PDB entry 6OT1 | electron microscopy, 3.50 A resolution | chains G and r of the 24 polymer chains in the assembly

Chain G:
Molecule: BG505 gp120
Source organism: Human immunodeficiency virus 1
UniProtKB: Q2N0S6 (Q2N0S6_9HIV1); the construct lacks a stretch of the UniProt sequence and is renumbered around it, so the offset changes along the chain: 31-141 = UniProt 30-140; 150-185 = UniProt 141-176; 187-309 = UniProt 186-308; 312-321 = UniProt 309-318; 2 more segments
Amino-acid sequence (480 residues; each row starts with the number of its first residue; note: 12 numbers in that range are skipped by the numbering (no residue carries them; nothing is unmodelled there); a row labelled like 185A-185I holds insertion residues (185A, then the next letters in order)):
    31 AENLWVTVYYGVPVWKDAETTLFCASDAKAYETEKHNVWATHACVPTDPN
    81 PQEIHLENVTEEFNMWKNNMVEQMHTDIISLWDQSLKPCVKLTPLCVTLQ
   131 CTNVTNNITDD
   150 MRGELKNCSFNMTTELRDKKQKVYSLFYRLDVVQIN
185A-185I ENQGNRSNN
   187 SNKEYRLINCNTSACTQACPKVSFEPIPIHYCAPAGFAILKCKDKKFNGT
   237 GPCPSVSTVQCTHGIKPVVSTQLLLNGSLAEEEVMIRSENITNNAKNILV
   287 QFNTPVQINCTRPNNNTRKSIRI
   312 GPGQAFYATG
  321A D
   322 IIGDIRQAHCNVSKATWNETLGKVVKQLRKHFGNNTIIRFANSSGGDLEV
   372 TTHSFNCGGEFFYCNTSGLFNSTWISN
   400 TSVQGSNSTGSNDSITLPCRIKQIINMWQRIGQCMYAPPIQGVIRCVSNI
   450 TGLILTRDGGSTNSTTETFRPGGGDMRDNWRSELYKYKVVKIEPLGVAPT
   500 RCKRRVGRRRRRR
Not modelled in the structure: 185A-185I, 400-410, 506-512
Differences from the reference sequence: conflict Cys-201 (Ile200 in Q2N0S6), Asn-332 (Thr330 in Q2N0S6), Cys-433 (Ala430 in Q2N0S6), Cys-501 (Ala498 in Q2N0S6), Gly-506 (Val503 in Q2N0S6), Arg-507 (Gly504 in Q2N0S6), Arg-509 (Glu506 in Q2N0S6), Arg-510 (Lys507 in Q2N0S6); expression tag (512)
Cystine bridges: Cys-54/Cys-74, Cys-119/Cys-205, Cys-126/Cys-196, Cys-131/Cys-157, Cys-201/Cys-433, Cys-218/Cys-247, Cys-228/Cys-239, Cys-296/Cys-331, Cys-378/Cys-445, Cys-385/Cys-418
Glycans and other covalent adducts: N-acetylglucosamine (NAG) linked to Asn-88, Asn-133, Asn-156, Asn-160, Asn-197, Asn-234, Asn-262, Asn-295, Asn-301, Asn-339, Asn-355, Asn-363, Asn-386, Asn-392, Asn-448; glycan linked to Asn-137, Asn-276, Asn-332

Chain r:
Molecule: VRC03 light
Source organism: Homo sapiens
Amino-acid sequence (209 residues; numbered 1 to 209; the number before each row is that of its first residue):
     1 EIVLTQSPGILSLSPGETATLFCKASQGGNAMTWYQKRRGQVPRLLIYDT
    51 SRRASGVPDRFVGSGSGTDFFLTINKLDREDFAVYYCQQFEFFGLGSELE
   101 VHRTVAAPSVFIFPPSDEQLKSGTASVVCLLNNFYPREAKVQWKVDNALQ
   151 SGNSQESVTEQDSKDSTYSLSSTLTLSKADYEKHKVYACEVTHQGLSSPV
   201 TKSFNRGEC
Not modelled in the structure: 103-209
Cystine bridges: Cys-23/Cys-87

Interface between chain G and chain r:
Pairs across the interface - 11 pairs, chain G then chain r:
  Asn-276(G) / Phe-90(r)
  Thr-278(G) / Asn-30(r)
  Thr-278(G) / Phe-90(r)
  Asn-279(G) / Phe-90(r)
  Asn-280(G) / Glu-91(r)  hydrogen bond
  Gly-459(G) / Glu-91(r)
  Gly-459(G) / Phe-92(r)
  Ser-460(G) / Glu-1(r)
  Ser-460(G) / Phe-92(r)
  Thr-461(G) / Glu-1(r)
  Asn-462(G) / Glu-1(r)
Interface residues without a listed pair, chain G (9 interface residues in all): Arg-456
Interface residues without a listed pair, chain r (6 interface residues in all): Gln-27

Summary:
9 residues of chain G face 6 of chain r across their interface, with 1 hydrogen bond. The hydrogen-bonded pair
is Asn-280(G)/Glu-91(r). N-acetylglucosamine is covalently linked to Asn-88(G), Asn-133(G), Asn-156(G),
Asn-160(G), Asn-197(G) and Asn-234(G) and 9 more.
Chain G is BG505 gp120 (Human immunodeficiency virus 1) and chain r is VRC03 light (Homo sapiens); the
structure, Cryo-EM structure of vaccine-elicited antibody 0PV-b.01 in complex with HIV-1 Env BG505 DS-SOSIP
and antibodies VRC03 ..., was determined by electron microscopy (same publication as 6MPH, 6MQC, 6MQE, 6MQM,
6MQR, 6N16 and 4 further entries).
